Entry 8UTS (electron microscopy, 2.70 A resolution); this record covers chains K and A of the 3 polymer chains in the assembly.

Chain K:
Protein: Kinesin-like protein KIF1A
Source organism: Homo sapiens
UniProt: Q12756 (KIF1A_HUMAN); numbering as in UniProt (aligned over 1-393)
Chain sequence (438 residues; row label = number of the first residue in the row):
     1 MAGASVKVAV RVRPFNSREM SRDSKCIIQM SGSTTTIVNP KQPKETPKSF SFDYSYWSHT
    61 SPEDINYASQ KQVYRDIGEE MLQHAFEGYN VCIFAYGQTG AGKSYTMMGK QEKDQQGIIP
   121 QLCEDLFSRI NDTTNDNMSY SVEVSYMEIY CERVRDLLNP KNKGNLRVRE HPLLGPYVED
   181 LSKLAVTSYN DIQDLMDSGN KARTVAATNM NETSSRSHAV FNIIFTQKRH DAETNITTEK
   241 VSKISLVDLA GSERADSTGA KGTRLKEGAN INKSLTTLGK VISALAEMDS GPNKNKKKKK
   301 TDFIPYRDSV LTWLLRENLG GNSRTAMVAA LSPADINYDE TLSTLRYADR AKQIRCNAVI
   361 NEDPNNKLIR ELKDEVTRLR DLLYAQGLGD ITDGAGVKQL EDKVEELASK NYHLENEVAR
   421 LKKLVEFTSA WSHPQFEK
Not modelled in the structure: 1-3, 358-438
Differences from the reference sequence: linker (394-425); expression tag (426-438)

Chain A:
Protein: Tubulin alpha-1B chain
Source organism: Sus scrofa
UniProt: Q2XVP4 (TBA1B_PIG); residue numbers follow UniProt; this construct covers 1-451
Chain sequence (451 residues; each row starts with the number of its first residue):
     1 MRECISIHVG QAGVQIGNAC WELYCLEHGI QPDGQMPSDK TIGGGDDSFN TFFSETGAGK
    61 HVPRAVFVDL EPTVIDEVRT GTYRQLFHPE QLITGKEDAA NNYARGHYTI GKEIIDLVLD
   121 RIRKLADQCT GLQGFLVFHS FGGGTGSGFT SLLMERLSVD YGKKSKLEFS IYPAPQVSTA
   181 VVEPYNSILT THTTLEHSDC AFMVDNEAIY DICRRNLDIE RPTYTNLNRL ISQIVSSITA
   241 SLRFDGALNV DLTEFQTNLV PYPRIHFPLA TYAPVISAEK AYHEQLSVAE ITNACFEPAN
   301 QMVKCDPRHG KYMACCLLYR GDVVPKDVNA AIATIKTKRS IQFVDWCPTG FKVGINYQPP
   361 TVVPGGDLAK VQRAVCMLSN TTAIAEAWAR LDHKFDLMYA KRAFVHWYVG EGMEEGEFSE
   421 AREDMAALEK DYEEVGVDSV EGEGEEEGEE Y
Not modelled in the structure: 441-451
Metal / ion sites: Mg2+: Glu71, Asp98 (together with GTP)
Small-molecule neighbours: GTP (guanosine-5'-triphosphate): Gly10, Gln11, Ala12, Gln15, Glu71, Asp98, Ala99, Ala100, Asn101, Ser140, Phe141, Gly142, Gly143, Gly144, Thr145, Gly146, Ile171, Thr179, Glu183, Asn206, Tyr224, Leu227, Asn228, Ile231

Chain K / chain A interface:
Pairs across the interface (25):
  Lys48(K) with Glu423(A), salt bridge
  Ser252(K) with Glu414(A)
  Glu253(K) with Glu414(A)
  Arg254(K) with Glu414(A), hydrogen bond (backbone-side chain)
  Ala255(K) with Tyr108(A); Gly412(A)
  Asp256(K) with Tyr108(A); Lys112(A), salt bridge
  Lys261(K) with Thr109(A); Lys112(A); Glu113(A)
  Ala269(K) with Gly410(A)
  Asn272(K) with Val409(A), hydrogen bond (side chain-backbone); Met413(A)
  Lys273(K) with His406(A); Val409(A); Gly410(A)
  Thr276(K) with Val409(A)
  Lys280(K) with Arg402(A)
  Leu342(K) with Glu420(A)
  Ser343(K) with Glu414(A)
  Arg346(K) with Ser419(A); Glu423(A), salt bridge
  Arg350(K) with Arg402(A); Glu415(A), salt bridge
Other interface residues (no listed pair), chain K (17 interface residues in all): Tyr347
Other interface residues (no listed pair), chain A (17 interface residues in all): Lys401, Gly416

Summary:
Chain K and chain A each contribute 17 residues to their interface, with 2 hydrogen bonds and 4 salt bridges.
Polar contacts include Lys48(K)-Glu423(A), Asp256(K)-Lys112(A) and Arg346(K)-Glu423(A). Chain A binds GTP.
Glu71(A) and Asp98(A) form the Mg2+ site.
Chain K is Kinesin-like protein KIF1A (Homo sapiens) and chain A is Tubulin alpha-1B chain (Sus scrofa); the
structure, KIF1A[1-393] APO in complex with a microtubule, was determined by electron microscopy, deposited
together with 8UTN, 8UTO, 8UTP, 8UTQ, 8UTR, 8UTT and 4 further entries.
